3IWM - chains A and B of the 8 polymer chains in the assembly; structure by X-ray diffraction, 3.20 A resolution.

Chain A (and B):
Name: 3C-like proteinase
Organism: SARS coronavirus
Notes: EC 3.4.22.-; chain B of this document is another copy of the same molecule, construct and numbering; everything in this record applies to it too
Reference sequence: P0C6U8 (R1A_CVHSA); residues 1-306 here correspond to UniProt positions 3241-3546 (UniProt number = residue number + 3240)
Sequence (306 residues; numbered 1 to 306; the number before each row is that of its first residue):
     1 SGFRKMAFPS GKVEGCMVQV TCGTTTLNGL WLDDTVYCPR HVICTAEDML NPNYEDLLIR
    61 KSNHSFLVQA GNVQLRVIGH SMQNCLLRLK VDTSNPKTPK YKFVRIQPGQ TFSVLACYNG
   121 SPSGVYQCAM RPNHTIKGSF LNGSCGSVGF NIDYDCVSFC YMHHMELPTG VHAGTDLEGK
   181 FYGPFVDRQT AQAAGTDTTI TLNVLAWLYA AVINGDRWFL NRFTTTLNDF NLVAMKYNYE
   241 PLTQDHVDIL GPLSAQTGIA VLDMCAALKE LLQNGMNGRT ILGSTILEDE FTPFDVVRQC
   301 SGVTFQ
Disordered / not traced: 302-306
Swiss-Prot annotation at these positions:
  - active site (For 3CL-PRO activity): His41, Cys145
  - site: Gln306 (Cleavage)

Interface between chain A and chain B:
Residue-residue contacts - 57 pairs, chain A then chain B:
  Ser1(A) - Phe140(B)
  Ser1(A) - Glu166(B)  hydrogen bond
  Ser1(A) - His172(B)
  Gly2(A) - Gly138(B)
  Gly2(A) - Ser139(B)  hydrogen bond (backbone-side chain)
  Phe3(A) - Gly138(B)
  Phe3(A) - Ser139(B)
  Arg4(A) - Lys5(B)
  Arg4(A) - Gln127(B)  hydrogen bond (side chain-backbone)
  Arg4(A) - Cys128(B)
  Arg4(A) - Lys137(B)  hydrogen bond (side chain-backbone)
  Arg4(A) - Gly138(B)
  Lys5(A) - Arg4(B)
  Lys5(A) - Tyr126(B)
  Met6(A) - Gly124(B)
  Met6(A) - Val125(B)
  Met6(A) - Tyr126(B)  hydrophobic
  Ala7(A) - Gly124(B)
  Ala7(A) - Val125(B)  hydrogen bond (backbone-backbone)
  Pro9(A) - Ser10(B)
  Pro9(A) - Glu14(B)
  Pro9(A) - Pro122(B)  hydrophobic
  Pro9(A) - Ser123(B)
  Pro9(A) - Gly124(B)
  Ser10(A) - Pro9(B)
  Ser10(A) - Ser10(B)  hydrogen bond (backbone-side chain)
  Ser10(A) - Gly11(B)
  Ser10(A) - Glu14(B)  hydrogen bond (backbone-side chain)
  Gly11(A) - Ser10(B)
  Gly11(A) - Gly11(B)
  Gly11(A) - Glu14(B)  hydrogen bond (backbone-side chain)
  Glu14(A) - Pro9(B)
  Glu14(A) - Gly11(B)  hydrogen bond (side chain-backbone)
  Pro122(A) - Pro9(B)  hydrophobic
  Ser123(A) - Met6(B)
  Ser123(A) - Pro9(B)
  Gly124(A) - Met6(B)
  Gly124(A) - Ala7(B)
  Gly124(A) - Pro9(B)
  Val125(A) - Met6(B)
  Val125(A) - Ala7(B)  hydrogen bond (backbone-backbone)
  Val125(A) - Val125(B)  hydrophobic
  Tyr126(A) - Arg4(B)
  Tyr126(A) - Lys5(B)
  Tyr126(A) - Met6(B)  hydrophobic
  Gln127(A) - Arg4(B)  hydrogen bond (backbone-side chain)
  Lys137(A) - Arg4(B)  hydrogen bond (backbone-side chain)
  Gly138(A) - Ser1(B)
  Gly138(A) - Gly2(B)
  Gly138(A) - Arg4(B)
  Ser139(A) - Ser1(B)
  Ser139(A) - Gly2(B)
  Ser139(A) - Arg4(B)
  Phe140(A) - Ser1(B)  hydrogen bond (backbone-backbone)
  Glu166(A) - Ser1(B)  hydrogen bond
  Gly170(A) - Ser1(B)  hydrogen bond (backbone-side chain)
  His172(A) - Ser1(B)  hydrogen bond (side chain-backbone)
Also at the interface, not in a pair above, chain A (29 interface residues in all): Phe8, Lys12, Leu115, Cys128, Val171
Also at the interface, not in a pair above, chain B (28 interface residues in all): Phe3, Phe8, Lys12, Leu115, Gly170

In short:
Chain A and chain B form an interface of 29 and 28 residues respectively, with 16 hydrogen bonds. Among the
polar pairs are Ser1(A)-Glu166(B), Gly2(A)-Ser139(B) and Arg4(A)-Gln127(B). Curated annotation (UniProt) lists
active-site residues His41(A) and Cys145(A) on chain A.
Chain A and chain B are both 3C-like proteinase (SARS coronavirus); the structure, The octameric SARS-CoV main
protease, was determined by X-ray diffraction.
